Entry 5KWR (X-ray diffraction, 1.79 A resolution); this record covers chain A.

Chain A:
Molecule: Cerebellin-1
Source organism: Rattus norvegicus
UniProtKB: P63182 (CBLN1_RAT); numbering as in UniProt (aligned over 57-193)
Sequence (143 residues; numbered 57 to 199; the number before each row is that of its first residue):
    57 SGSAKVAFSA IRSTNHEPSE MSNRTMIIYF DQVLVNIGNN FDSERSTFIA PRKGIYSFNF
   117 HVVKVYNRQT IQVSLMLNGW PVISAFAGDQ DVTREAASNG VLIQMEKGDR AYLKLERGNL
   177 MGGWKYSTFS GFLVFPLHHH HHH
Not modelled in the structure: 196-199
Sequence notes: expression tag (194-199)
Covalently attached groups: glycan linked to N79

Overview:
N-acetylglucosamine is covalently linked to N79.
Chain A is Cerebellin-1 (Rattus norvegicus); the structure, Crystal structure of rat Cerebellin-1, was
determined by X-ray diffraction, deposited together with 5L2E.
